PDB entry 1XU9 | X-ray diffraction, 1.55 A resolution | chains B and D of the 4 polymer chains in the assembly

[Chain B (and D)]
Molecule: Corticosteroid 11-beta-dehydrogenase, isozyme 1
Source organism: Homo sapiens
Notes: EC 1.1.1.146; chain D of this document is another copy of the same molecule, construct and numbering; everything in this record applies to it too
UniProtKB: P28845 (DHI1_HUMAN); residue numbers follow UniProt; this construct covers 24-292
Sequence (286 residues; each row starts with the number of its first residue):
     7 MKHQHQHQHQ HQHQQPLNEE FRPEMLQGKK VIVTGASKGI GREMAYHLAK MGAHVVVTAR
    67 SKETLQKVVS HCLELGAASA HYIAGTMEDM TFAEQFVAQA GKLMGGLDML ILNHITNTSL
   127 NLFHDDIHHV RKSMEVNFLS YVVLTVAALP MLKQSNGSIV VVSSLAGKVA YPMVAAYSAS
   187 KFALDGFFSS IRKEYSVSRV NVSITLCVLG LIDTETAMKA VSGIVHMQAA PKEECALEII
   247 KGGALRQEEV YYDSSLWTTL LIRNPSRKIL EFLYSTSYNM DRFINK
Disordered / not traced: 7-19, 290-292 (chain D: 7-19, 229-232, 282-292)
Differences from the reference sequence: initiating methionine (7); cloning artifact (8-23); engineered mutation S272 (Cys in P28845)
Ligand contacts:
  - CPS (3-[(3-cholamidopropyl)dimethylammonio]-1-propanesulfonate), molecule 1: I121, T124, L126, S170, L171, A172, Y177, V180, Y183, G216, L217, T222, A223, A226, V227, V231, H232, M233, Q234, D259, T264
  - CPS, molecule 2: Y280, S283, Y284
  - NADPH (NDP; NADPH dihydro-nicotinamide-adenine-dinucleotide phosphate): G41, A42, S43, K44, G45, I46, A65, R66, S67, G91, T92, M93, E94, N119, H120, I121, T122, N123, V142, Y147, V168, S169, S170, Y183, K187, L215, G216, L217, I218, T220, T222, A223
UniProt features mapped onto this chain:
  - active site: Y183 (Proton acceptor)
  - binding site (NADP(+)): T92, M93, N119 to I121, Y183 to K187, I218 to T222
  - binding site (substrate): S170
  - glycosylation (N-linked (GlcNAc...) asparagine): N123, N162, N207

[Chain B / chain D interface]
Residue-residue contacts (18):
  N24(B) - N24(D)  hydrogen bond
  L262(B) - F278(D)  hydrophobic
  L262(B) - L279(D)
  W263(B) - L279(D)
  W263(B) - Y280(D)  hydrophobic
  L266(B) - I275(D)  hydrophobic
  L266(B) - F278(D)  hydrophobic
  L267(B) - I275(D)  hydrophobic
  L267(B) - L279(D)  hydrophobic
  P271(B) - P271(D)  hydrophobic
  I275(B) - L266(D)  hydrophobic
  I275(B) - L267(D)  hydrophobic
  F278(B) - L262(D)  hydrophobic
  F278(B) - L266(D)  hydrophobic
  L279(B) - L262(D)
  L279(B) - W263(D)  hydrophobic
  L279(B) - L266(D)  hydrophobic
  Y280(B) - W263(D)  hydrophobic
Other interface residues (no listed pair), chain B (11 interface residues in all): L276
Other interface residues (no listed pair), chain D (12 interface residues in all): R269, L276

[Summary]
11 residues of chain B face 12 of chain D across their interface; the contacts include 1 hydrogen bond. The
hydrogen-bonded pair is N24(B)-N24(D). Chain B binds compound CPS and NADPH.
Both chains are Corticosteroid 11-beta-dehydrogenase, isozyme 1 (Homo sapiens). Entry 1XU9 (Crystal Structure
of the Interface Closed Conformation of 11b-hydroxysteroid dehydrogenase isozyme 1) was determined by X-ray
diffraction, deposited together with 1XU7.
